Entry 8SJ0 (X-ray diffraction, 2.55 A resolution); this record covers chains A and J of the 6 polymer chains in the assembly.

Chain A:
Name: Cyclic GMP-AMP synthase
Source organism: Mus musculus
Notes: EC 2.7.7.86; fragment: catalytic domain
UniProt: Q8C6L5 (CGAS_MOUSE); residue numbers follow UniProt; this construct covers 147-507
Amino-acid sequence (364 residues; numbered 144 to 507; the number before each row is that of its first residue):
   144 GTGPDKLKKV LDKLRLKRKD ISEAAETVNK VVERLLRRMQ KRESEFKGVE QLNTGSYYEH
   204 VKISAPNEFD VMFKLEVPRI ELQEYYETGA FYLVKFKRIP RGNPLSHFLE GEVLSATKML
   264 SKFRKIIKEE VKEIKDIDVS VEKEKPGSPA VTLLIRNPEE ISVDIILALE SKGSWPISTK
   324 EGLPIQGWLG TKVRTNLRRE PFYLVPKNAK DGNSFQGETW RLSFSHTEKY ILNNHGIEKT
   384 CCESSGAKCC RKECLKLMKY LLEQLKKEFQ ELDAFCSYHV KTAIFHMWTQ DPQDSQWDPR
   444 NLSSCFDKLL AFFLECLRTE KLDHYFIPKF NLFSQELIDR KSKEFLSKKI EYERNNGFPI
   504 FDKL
Not modelled in the structure: 144-147, 243-245, 507
Differences from the reference sequence: expression tag (144-146)
Ion coordination: Mg2+: Glu211 (together with 2'-deoxyadenosine 5'-triphosphate); Zn2+: His378, Cys384, Cys385, Cys392
Residues lining bound ligands: 2'-deoxyadenosine 5'-triphosphate (DTP): Gly198, Ser199, Glu202, Lys205, Glu211, Asp213, Arg364, Lys402, Cys419, Ser420, Tyr421, Lys424
Curated features (UniProtKB/Swiss-Prot):
  - region: Lys372 to Lys395 (DNA-binding)
  - motif: Leu154 to Leu159 (Nuclear export signal), Asp281 to Ser291 (Nuclear localization signal)
  - binding site (GTP): Thr197, Asp307, Arg364 to Glu371
  - binding site (ATP): Ser199, Glu371, Lys402, Ser420 to Lys424
  - binding site (Mg(2+)): Glu211, Asp213, Asp307
  - binding site (2',3'-cGAMP): Asp213, Gly290, Asp307, Lys350, Arg364 to Ser366
  - binding site (Zn(2+)): His378, Cys384, Cys385, Cys392
  - site: Arg241 (Arginine-anchor), Asp307, Ile308 (Cleavage)
  - modified residue: Lys156 (N6-lactoyllysine), Glu176 (PolyADP-ribosyl glutamic acid), Ser199 (Phosphoserine), Tyr201 (Phosphotyrosine), Glu272 (5-glutamyl polyglutamate), Ser291 (Phosphoserine), Glu302 (5-glutamyl glutamate), Lys372 (N6-acetyllysine), Lys382 (N6-acetyllysine), Lys402 (N6-acetyllysine), Ser420 (Phosphoserine), Lys491 (N6-methyllysine)
  - lipidation (S-palmitoyl cysteine): Cys392, Cys393, Cys459
  - cross-link (Glycyl lysine isopeptide (Lys-Gly)): Lys217 (interchain with G-Cter in SUMO), Lys271 (interchain with G-Cter in ubiquitin), Lys335 (interchain with G-Cter in SUMO), Lys372 (interchain with G-Cter in SUMO), Lys382 (interchain with G-Cter in SUMO), Lys399 (interchain with G-Cter in ubiquitin), Lys402 (interchain with G-Cter in ubiquitin), Lys409 (interchain with G-Cter in ubiquitin), Lys410 (interchain with G-Cter in ubiquitin), Lys464 (interchain with G-Cter in SUMO)
  - mutagenesis: Lys156 (K156Q: Mimics lactylation; knockin mice show higher mortality following HSV-1 infection), Asn172 (N172K: Induces alteration of the DNA-binding surface and leads to decreased synthesis of cyclic GMP-AMP (cGAMP); when associated with L-180), Glu176 (E176A: Abolished poly-ADP-ribosylation by PARP1, stimulating interferon production in knockin mice), Arg180 (R180L: Induces alteration of the DNA-binding surface and leads to decreased synthesis of cyclic GMP-AMP (cGAMP); when associated with K-182), Gly198 (G198A: Abolishes stimulation of interferon production; when associated with A-199), Ser199 (S199A: Abolishes stimulation of interferon production; when associated with A-199), Tyr201 (Y201E: Phosphomimetic mutant; reduced translocation to the nucleus following treatment with etoposide), Glu211 to Asp213 (Abolished nucleotidyltransferase activity. Does not affect nuclear localization and tethering to chromatin), Glu211 (E211A: Abolishes ability to promote type-I interferon production), Asp213 (D213A: Abolishes ability to promote type-I interferon production), Lys217 (K217R: Reduced sumoylation), Arg222 (R222E: Impaired tethering to chromatin, leading to constitutive activation in the absence of DNA), 31 further mutagenesis entries in UniProt
From the paper describing this entry:
  - mutagenesis - E211Q/D213N: abolished catalytic activity
  - specificity-determining residues: His467 (proposed by the authors, not directly observed)
  - mutagenesis - R364A (33-fold), H467A: decreased catalytic activity on ATP/GTP
  - mutagenesis - H467A (2-fold): increased catalytic activity on GTP/GTP
  - specificity-determining residues: Ile309, Arg364
  - mutagenesis - R364A (10-fold): decreased catalytic activity on GTP/GTP
  - mutagenesis - R364A (4-fold): increased catalytic activity on ATP/ATP

Chain J:
Molecule: Palindromic DNA18
Sequence (18 nucleotides; numbered 1 to 18; the number before each row is that of its first residue):
     1 ATCTGTACAT GTACAGAT

Chain A / chain J interface:
Pairs across the interface (6):
  Arg222(A) - DG16(J)  hydrogen bond to the phosphate
  Arg222(A) - DA17(J)  salt bridge to the phosphate
  Lys315(A) - DA15(J)  sugar contact
  Lys315(A) - DG16(J)  phosphate contact
  Gly316(A) - DG16(J)  phosphate contact
  Arg342(A) - DA13(J)  hydrogen bond to the sugar

In short:
The chain A/chain J interface involves 4 residues from each chain; the contacts include 2 hydrogen bonds and 1
salt bridge. Among the polar pairs are Arg342(A)-DA13(J), Arg222(A)-DG16(J) and Arg222(A)-DA17(J). Chain A
binds 2'-deoxyadenosine 5'-triphosphate. From the paper: R364A and H467A of chain A reduce catalytic activity
on ATP/GTP; specificity determinants His467(A), Ile309(A) and Arg364(A).
Here chain A is Cyclic GMP-AMP synthase (Mus musculus) and chain J is Palindromic DNA18. Entry 8SJ0 (Structure
of ternary complex of cGAS with dsDNA and bound 2'-dATP) was determined by X-ray diffraction, deposited
together with 7UUX, 7UXW, 7UYQ, 7UYZ, 7UZR, 7V0W and 14 further entries.
